Entry 3NVZ (X-ray diffraction, 1.60 A resolution); this record covers chains C and L of the 6 polymer chains in the assembly.

# Chain C (and L)
Protein: Xanthine dehydrogenase/oxidase
Source organism: Bos taurus
Notes: EC 1.17.1.4, 1.17.3.2; fragment: Molybdenum Binding Domain; chain L of this document is another copy of the same molecule, construct and numbering; everything in this record applies to it too
Reference sequence: P80457 (XDH_BOVIN); residues 571-1325 here = UniProt positions 571-1325
Amino-acid sequence (755 residues; row label = number of the first residue in the row):
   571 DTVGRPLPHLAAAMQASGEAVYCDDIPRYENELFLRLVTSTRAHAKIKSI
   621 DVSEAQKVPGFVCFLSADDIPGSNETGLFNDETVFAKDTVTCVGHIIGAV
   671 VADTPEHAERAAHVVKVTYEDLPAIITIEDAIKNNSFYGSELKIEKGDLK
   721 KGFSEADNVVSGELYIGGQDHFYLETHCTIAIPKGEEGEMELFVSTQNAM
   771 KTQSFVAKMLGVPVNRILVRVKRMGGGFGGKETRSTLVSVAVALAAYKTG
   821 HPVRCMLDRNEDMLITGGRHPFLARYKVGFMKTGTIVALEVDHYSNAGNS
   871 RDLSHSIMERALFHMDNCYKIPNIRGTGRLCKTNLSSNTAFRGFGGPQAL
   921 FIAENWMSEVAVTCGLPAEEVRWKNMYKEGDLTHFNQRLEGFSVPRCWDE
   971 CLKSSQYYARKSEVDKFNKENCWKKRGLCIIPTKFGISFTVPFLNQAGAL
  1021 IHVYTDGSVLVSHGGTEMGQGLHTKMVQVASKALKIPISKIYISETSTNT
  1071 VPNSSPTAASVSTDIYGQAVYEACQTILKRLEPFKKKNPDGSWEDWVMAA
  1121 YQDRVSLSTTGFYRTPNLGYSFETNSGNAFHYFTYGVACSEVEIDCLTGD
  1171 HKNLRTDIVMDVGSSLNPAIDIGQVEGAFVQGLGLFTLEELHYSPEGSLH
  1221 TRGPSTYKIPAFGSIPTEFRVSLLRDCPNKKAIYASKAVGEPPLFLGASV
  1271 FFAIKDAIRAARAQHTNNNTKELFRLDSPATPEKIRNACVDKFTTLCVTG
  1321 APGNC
UniProt features mapped onto this chain:
  - active site: E1261 (Proton acceptor)
  - binding site (Mo-molybdopterin): Q767, F798, R912, A1079
  - binding site (substrate): E802, R880, F914, T1010
Ligand contacts:
  - 1H-indole-3-carbaldehyde (I3A): E802, L873, S876, R880, F914, S1008, F1009, T1010, V1011, L1014, A1078, A1079
  - MTE (phosphonic acidmono-(2-amino-5,6-dimercapto-4-oxo-3,7,8a,9,10,10a-hexahydro-4H-8-oxa-1,3,9,10-tetraaza-anthracen-7-ylmethyl)ester): G796, G797, F798, G799, R912, M1038, G1039, Q1040, L1042, T1077, A1078, A1079, S1080, V1081, S1082, T1083, Q1194, G1260, E1261

# How chain C and chain L interact
Residue-residue contacts (121; chain C residue first):
  M584(C) - E756(L)
  M584(C) - E757(L)
  E589(C) - G755(L)
  E589(C) - E756(L)
  A590(C) - E756(L)
  V591(C) - K754(L)
  V591(C) - E756(L)  hydrogen bond (backbone-side chain)
  P597(C) - Y599(L)
  P597(C) - E600(L)
  R598(C) - Y599(L)
  R598(C) - E600(L)  salt bridge
  Y599(C) - P597(L)
  Y599(C) - R598(L)
  Y599(C) - Y599(L)  hydrogen bond
  E600(C) - R598(L)  salt bridge
  E600(C) - Y599(L)
  E600(C) - E600(L)
  K754(C) - V591(L)
  G755(C) - E589(L)
  E756(C) - M584(L)
  E756(C) - E589(L)
  E756(C) - A590(L)
  E756(C) - V591(L)  hydrogen bond (side chain-backbone)
  E756(C) - K792(L)
  E756(C) - R793(L)  salt bridge
  E757(C) - M584(L)
  E757(C) - Y1062(L)
  E759(C) - K792(L)  salt bridge
  E759(C) - Y1062(L)  hydrogen bond
  E759(C) - S1064(L)  hydrogen bond
  E761(C) - R790(L)  salt bridge
  M770(C) - T1025(L)
  M770(C) - Y1121(L)
  Q773(C) - Y1024(L)
  P783(C) - D1026(L)
  P783(C) - S1028(L)
  V784(C) - Y1024(L)  hydrophobic
  V784(C) - D1026(L)  hydrogen bond (backbone-side chain)
  V784(C) - S1028(L)
  N785(C) - S1028(L)  hydrogen bond (backbone-side chain)
  N785(C) - V1029(L)  hydrogen bond (side chain-backbone)
  N785(C) - L1030(L)
  N785(C) - K1060(L)
  N785(C) - Y1062(L)
  R786(C) - Y1062(L)
  R790(C) - E761(L)  salt bridge
  R790(C) - R790(L)
  K792(C) - E756(L)
  K792(C) - E759(L)  salt bridge
  R793(C) - E756(L)  salt bridge
  P1012(C) - R1124(L)  hydrogen bond (backbone-side chain)
  F1013(C) - Y1121(L)
  F1013(C) - Q1122(L)
  F1013(C) - R1124(L)
  L1014(C) - Y1121(L)
  N1015(C) - R1124(L)  hydrogen bond (backbone-side chain)
  Q1016(C) - Y1121(L)
  Q1016(C) - R1124(L)
  L1020(C) - L1020(L)  hydrophobic
  H1022(C) - N1069(L)  hydrogen bond (side chain-backbone)
  H1022(C) - T1070(L)
  H1022(C) - P1072(L)
  V1023(C) - N1073(L)  hydrogen bond (backbone-side chain)
  Y1024(C) - Q773(L)
  Y1024(C) - V784(L)  hydrophobic
  Y1024(C) - T1068(L)  hydrogen bond (side chain-backbone)
  Y1024(C) - N1069(L)
  Y1024(C) - P1072(L)  hydrophobic
  Y1024(C) - N1073(L)
  T1025(C) - M770(L)
  T1025(C) - N1073(L)  hydrogen bond (backbone-side chain)
  D1026(C) - P783(L)
  D1026(C) - V784(L)  hydrogen bond (side chain-backbone)
  S1028(C) - P783(L)
  S1028(C) - V784(L)  hydrogen bond (side chain-backbone)
  S1028(C) - N785(L)  hydrogen bond (side chain-backbone)
  V1029(C) - N785(L)  hydrogen bond (backbone-side chain)
  L1030(C) - N785(L)
  K1060(C) - N785(L)  hydrogen bond (backbone-side chain)
  I1061(C) - N785(L)
  Y1062(C) - E757(L)
  Y1062(C) - E759(L)  hydrogen bond
  Y1062(C) - N785(L)
  Y1062(C) - R786(L)
  S1064(C) - E759(L)  hydrogen bond
  T1068(C) - Y1024(L)  hydrogen bond (backbone-side chain)
  N1069(C) - H1022(L)  hydrogen bond (backbone-side chain)
  N1069(C) - Y1024(L)
  N1069(C) - T1070(L)
  T1070(C) - H1022(L)
  T1070(C) - N1069(L)
  P1072(C) - H1022(L)
  P1072(C) - Y1024(L)  hydrophobic
  P1072(C) - S1128(L)
  N1073(C) - V1023(L)  hydrogen bond (side chain-backbone)
  N1073(C) - Y1024(L)
  N1073(C) - T1025(L)
  N1073(C) - Y1121(L)
  N1073(C) - L1127(L)
  Y1121(C) - M770(L)
  Y1121(C) - F1013(L)  hydrophobic
  Y1121(C) - L1014(L)
  Y1121(C) - Q1016(L)
  Y1121(C) - N1073(L)
  Q1122(C) - F1013(L)
  D1123(C) - R1134(L)  salt bridge
  R1124(C) - P1012(L)  hydrogen bond (side chain-backbone)
  R1124(C) - F1013(L)
  R1124(C) - N1015(L)  hydrogen bond (side chain-backbone)
  R1124(C) - Q1016(L)
  R1124(C) - F1132(L)
  R1124(C) - R1134(L)
  R1124(C) - T1135(L)  hydrogen bond (side chain-backbone)
  S1126(C) - F1132(L)
  L1127(C) - N1073(L)
  S1128(C) - P1072(L)
  F1132(C) - R1124(L)
  F1132(C) - S1126(L)
  R1134(C) - D1123(L)  hydrogen bond (side chain-backbone)
  R1134(C) - R1124(L)  hydrogen bond (side chain-backbone)
  T1135(C) - R1124(L)  hydrogen bond (backbone-side chain)
Also at the interface, not in a pair above, chain C (62 interface residues in all): N601, S774, L788, V1125, T1129, T1130
Also at the interface, not in a pair above, chain L (62 interface residues in all): N601, S774, I1061, V1125, T1129, T1130, L1138

# Overview
The chain C/chain L interface involves 62 residues from each chain; the contacts include 30 hydrogen bonds and
9 salt bridges. Among the polar pairs are R598(C)-E600(L), E756(C)-R793(L) and E759(C)-K792(L). Ligands of
chain C: compound MTE and 1H-indole-3-carbaldehyde.
Both chains are Xanthine dehydrogenase/oxidase (Bos taurus). Entry 3NVZ (Crystal Structure of Bovine Xanthine
Oxidase in Complex with Indole-3-Aldehyde) was determined by X-ray diffraction, deposited together with 3NVW.
